1I1C - chains A and B; structure by X-ray diffraction, 2.70 A resolution.

# Chain A (and B)
Molecule: Ig gamma-2A chain C region
Organism: Rattus norvegicus
Notes: fragment: fc fragment; chain B of this document is another copy of the same molecule, construct and numbering; everything in this record applies to it too
UniProtKB: P20760 (GCA_RAT); residues 223-447 here correspond to UniProt positions 98-322 (UniProt number = residue number - 125)
Chain sequence (239 residues; row label = number of the first residue in the row):
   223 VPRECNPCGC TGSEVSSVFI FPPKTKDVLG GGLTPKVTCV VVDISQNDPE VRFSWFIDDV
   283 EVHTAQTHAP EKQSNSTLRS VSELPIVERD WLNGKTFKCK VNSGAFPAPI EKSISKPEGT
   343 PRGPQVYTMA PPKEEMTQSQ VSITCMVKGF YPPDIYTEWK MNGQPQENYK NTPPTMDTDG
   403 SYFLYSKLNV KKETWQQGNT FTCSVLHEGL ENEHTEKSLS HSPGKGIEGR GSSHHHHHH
Not modelled in the structure: 223-238, 444-461
Construct notes: engineered mutation G252 (Thr127 in P20760), G253 (Ile128 in P20760), G254 (Thr129 in P20760), E310 (His185 in P20760), E433 (His308 in P20760), E435 (His310 in P20760); cloning artifact (448-461)
Disulfides: C261-C321, C367-C425
Glycans and other covalent adducts: glycan linked to N297
Curated features (UniProtKB/Swiss-Prot):
  - glycosylation: N297 (N-linked (GlcNAc...) asparagine)

# How chain A and chain B interact
Residue-residue contacts (48):
  Q347(A) with Q360(B), hydrogen bond
  Y349(A) with P354(B), hydrophobic; E356(B); E357(B); Q360(B)
  M351(A) with T366(B)
  P354(A) with Y349(B), hydrophobic
  E356(A) with Y349(B)
  E357(A) with Y349(B); M368(B); K370(B), salt bridge
  Q360(A) with Q347(B), hydrogen bond; Y349(B)
  S364(A) with M368(B); K370(B)
  T366(A) with Y407(B), hydrogen bond
  M368(A) with E357(B); S364(B); K409(B)
  K370(A) with S364(B); N411(B), hydrogen bond
  N390(A) with T400(B), hydrogen bond
  K392(A) with M398(B); T400(B); F405(B)
  N393(A) with T397(B)
  T394(A) with T394(B); T397(B); F405(B)
  P395(A) with P395(B); T397(B)
  T397(A) with N393(B); T394(B); P395(B)
  M398(A) with K392(B)
  D399(A) with K392(B); K409(B), salt bridge
  T400(A) with N390(B), hydrogen bond; K392(B)
  F405(A) with K392(B); T394(B); K409(B)
  Y407(A) with T366(B), hydrogen bond; Y407(B), hydrophobic; K409(B)
  K409(A) with D399(B), salt bridge; F405(B); Y407(B)
Interface residues without a listed pair, chain A (26 interface residues in all): T350, A352, N411
Interface residues without a listed pair, chain B (26 interface residues in all): T350, M351, A352

# Overview
The chain A/chain B interface involves 26 residues from each chain, with 7 hydrogen bonds and 3 salt bridges.
Among the polar pairs are E357(A)-K370(B), D399(A)-K409(B) and Q347(A)-Q360(B).
Both chains are Ig gamma-2A chain C region (Rattus norvegicus). Entry 1I1C (Non-fcrn binding FC fragment of
rat IGG2A) was determined by X-ray diffraction (same publication as 1I1A).
